PDB entry 8IXE | electron microscopy, 4.40 A resolution (low resolution: residue-level contacts below are approximate; hydrogen-bond / salt-bridge calls are withheld) | chains W and J of the 12 polymer chains in the assembly

Chain W:
Protein: Tubulin beta-2A chain
Source organism: Mus musculus
UniProt: Q7TMM9 (TBB2A_MOUSE); residue numbers follow UniProt; this construct covers 1-445
Sequence (457 residues; row label = number of the first residue in the row):
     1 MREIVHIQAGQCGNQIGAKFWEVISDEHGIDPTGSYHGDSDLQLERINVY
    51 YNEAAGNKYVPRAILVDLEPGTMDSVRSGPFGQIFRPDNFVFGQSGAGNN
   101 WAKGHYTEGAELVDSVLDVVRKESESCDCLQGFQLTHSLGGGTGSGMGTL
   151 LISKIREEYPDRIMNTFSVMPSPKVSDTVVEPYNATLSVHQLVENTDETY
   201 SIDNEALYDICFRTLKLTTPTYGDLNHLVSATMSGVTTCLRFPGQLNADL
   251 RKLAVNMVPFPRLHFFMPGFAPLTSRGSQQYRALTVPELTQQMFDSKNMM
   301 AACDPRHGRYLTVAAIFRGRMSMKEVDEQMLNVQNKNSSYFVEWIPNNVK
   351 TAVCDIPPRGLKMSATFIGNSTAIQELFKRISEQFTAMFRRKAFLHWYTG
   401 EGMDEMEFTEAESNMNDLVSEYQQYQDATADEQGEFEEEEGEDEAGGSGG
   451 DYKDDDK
Disordered / not traced: 427-457
Differences from the reference sequence: expression tag (446-457)
Residues lining bound ligands:
  - phosphomethylphosphonic acid guanylate ester (G2P): G10, Q11, C12, Q15, A97, G98, N99, S138, G140, G141, G142, T143, G144, D177, T178, E181, N204, L207, Y222, L225, N226
  - GTP (guanosine-5'-triphosphate): Q245, L246, N247, K252
Swiss-Prot annotation at these positions:
  - motif: M1 to I4 (MREI motif)
  - binding site (GTP): Q11, E69, S138, G142, T143, G144, N204, N226
  - binding site (Mg(2+)): E69
  - modified residue: S40 (Phosphoserine), K58 (N6-acetyllysine), S172 (Phosphoserine), T285 (Phosphothreonine), T290 (Phosphothreonine), R318 (Omega-N-methylarginine), E438 (5-glutamyl polyglutamate)
  - cross-link (Glycyl lysine isopeptide (Lys-Gly)): K58 (interchain with G-Cter in ubiquitin), K324 (interchain with G-Cter in ubiquitin)

Chain J:
Protein: Tubulin alpha-1C chain
Source organism: Mus musculus
Notes: EC 3.6.5.-
UniProt: P68373 (TBA1C_MOUSE); the construct has insertions or renumbered stretches relative to UniProt, so the offset changes along the chain: 1-42 = UniProt 1-42; 49-455 = UniProt 43-449
Sequence (455 residues; row label = number of the first residue in the row):
     1 MRECISIHVGQAGVQIGNACWELYCLEHGIQPDGQMPSDKTIHHHHHHGG
    51 GDDSFNTFFSETGAGKHVPRAVFVDLEPTVIDEVRTGTYRQLFHPEQLIT
   101 GKEDAANNYARGHYTIGKEIIDLVLDRIRKLADQCTGLQGFLVFHSFGGG
   151 TGSGFTSLLMERLSVDYGKKSKLEFSIYPAPQVSTAVVEPYNSILTTHTT
   201 LEHSDCAFMVDNEAIYDICRRNLDIERPTYTNLNRLISQIVSSITASLRF
   251 DGALNVDLTEFQTNLVPYPRIHFPLATYAPVISAEKAYHEQLTVAEITNA
   301 CFEPANQMVKCDPRHGKYMACCLLYRGDVVPKDVNAAIATIKTKRTIQFV
   351 DWCPTGFKVGINYQPPTVVPGGDLAKVQRAVCMLSNTTAIAEAWARLDHK
   401 FDLMYAKRAFVHWYVGEGMEEGEFSEAREDMAALEKDYEEVGADSAEGDD
   451 EGEEY
Disordered / not traced: 1, 37-51, 444-455
Differences from the reference sequence: insertion (43-48)
Residues lining bound ligands: GTP (guanosine-5'-triphosphate): G10, Q11, A12, Q15, D75, E77, D104, A105, A106, N107, S146, G148, G149, G150, T151, G152, I177, T185, A186, N212, Y230, L233, N234
Swiss-Prot annotation at these positions:
  - motif: M1 to C4 (MREC motif)
  - active site: E260
  - binding site (GTP): Q11, E77, S146, G150, T151, T185, N212, N234
  - binding site (Mg(2+)): E77
  - site: Y455 (Involved in polymerization)
  - modified residue: K40 (N6-acetyllysine), Y288 (3'-nitrotyrosine), Y438 (Phosphotyrosine), S445 (Phosphoserine), Y455 (3'-nitrotyrosine)

Interface between chain W and chain J:
Residue-residue contacts - 10 pairs, chain W then chain J:
  E53(W) - Q291(J)
  A54(W) - Q291(J)
  A55(W) - Q291(J)
  K58(W) - Y288(J)
  K58(W) - H289(J)
  V60(W) - H289(J)
  R86(W) - H289(J)
  R86(W) - E290(J)
  P87(W) - H289(J)
  E125(W) - N299(J)
Interface residues without a listed pair, chain W (9 interface residues in all): Q83
Interface residues without a listed pair, chain J (7 interface residues in all): K286, T340

In short:
9 residues of chain W and 7 residues of chain J are in contact. Chain W binds GTP and phosphomethylphosphonic
acid guanylate ester. Bound to chain J: GTP.
Chain W is Tubulin beta-2A chain and chain J is Tubulin alpha-1C chain, both from Mus musculus; the structure,
GMPCPP-Alpha1C/Beta2A-microtubule decorated with kinesin seam region, was determined by electron microscopy
together with 8IXA, 8IXB, 8IXD, 8IXF and 8IXG from the same study.
